PDB entry 1Z91 | X-ray diffraction, 2.50 A resolution | chain A

[Chain A]
Protein: Organic hydroperoxide resistance transcriptional regulator
Organism: Bacillus subtilis
Reference sequence: O34777 (OHRR_BACSU); numbering as in UniProt (aligned over 1-147)
Chain sequence (147 residues; row label = number of the first residue in the row):
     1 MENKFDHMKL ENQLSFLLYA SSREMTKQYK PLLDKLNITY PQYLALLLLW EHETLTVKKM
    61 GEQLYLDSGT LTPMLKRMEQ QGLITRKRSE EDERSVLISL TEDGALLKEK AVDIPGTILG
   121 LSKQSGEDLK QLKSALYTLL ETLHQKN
Unresolved in the structure: 1-7, 145-147
Sequence notes: engineered mutation S15 (Cys in O34777)
UniProt features mapped onto this chain:
  - DNA-binding region: V57 to Q80 (H-T-H motif)

[Summary]
Chain A is Organic hydroperoxide resistance transcriptional regulator (Bacillus subtilis); the structure,
x-ray crystal structure of apo-OhrRC15S in reduced form: MarR family protein, was determined by X-ray
diffraction.
